7RG9 - chains B and E of the 6 polymer chains in the assembly; structure by electron microscopy, 3.20 A resolution.

== Chain B ==
Protein: Guanine nucleotide-binding protein G(I)/G(S)/G(T) subunit beta-1
Source organism: Homo sapiens
UniProtKB: P62873 (GBB1_HUMAN); residue numbers follow UniProt; this construct covers 2-340
Amino-acid sequence (350 residues; numbered -9 to 340; the number before each row is that of its first residue; numbers below 1 keep their minus sign (Met-9 is residue -9)):
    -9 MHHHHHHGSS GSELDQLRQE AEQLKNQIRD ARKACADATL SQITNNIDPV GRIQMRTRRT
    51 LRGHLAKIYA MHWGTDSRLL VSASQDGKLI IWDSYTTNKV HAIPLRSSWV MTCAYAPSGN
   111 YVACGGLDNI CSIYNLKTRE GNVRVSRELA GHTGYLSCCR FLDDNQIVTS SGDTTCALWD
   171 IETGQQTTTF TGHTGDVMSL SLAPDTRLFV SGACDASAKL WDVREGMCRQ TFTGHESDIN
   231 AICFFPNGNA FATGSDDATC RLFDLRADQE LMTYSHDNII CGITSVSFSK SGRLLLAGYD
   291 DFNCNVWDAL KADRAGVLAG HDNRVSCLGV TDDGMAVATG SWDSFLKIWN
Disordered / not traced: -9 to 1
Construct notes: expression tag (-9 to 1)
UniProt features mapped onto this chain:
  - modified residue: Ser2 (N-acetylserine), His266 (Phosphohistidine)
  - natural variant: Leu30 (L30F: In MRD42; uncertain significance), Arg52 (R52G: In MRD42), Gly64 (G64V: In MRD42), Asp76 (D76E: In MRD42; D76G: In MRD42), Gly77 (G77S: In MRD42), Lys78 (K78R: In MRD42), Ile80 (I80N: In MRD42; I80T: In MRD42), His91 (H91R: In MRD42; uncertain significance), Ala92 (A92T: In MRD42), Pro94 (P94S: In MRD42), Leu95 (L95P: In MRD42), Arg96 (R96L: In MRD42), 5 further natural variant entries in UniProt

== Chain E ==
Protein: Single-chain variable fragment 16
Source organism: Mus musculus
Amino-acid sequence (297 residues; row label = number of the first residue in the row; note: 2 numbers in that range are skipped by the numbering (no residue carries them; nothing is unmodelled there); a row labelled like 121A-121N holds insertion residues (121A, then the next letters in order); numbers below 1 keep their minus sign (Met-37 is residue -37)):
   -37 MLLVNQSHQG FNKEHTSKMV SAIVLYVLLA AAAHSAFADV QLVESGGGLV QPGGSRKLSC
    23 SASGFAFSSF GMHWVRQAPE KGLEWVAYIS SGSGTIYYAD TVKGRFTISR DDPKNTLFLQ
    83 MTSLRSEDTA MYYCVRSIYY YGSSPFDFWG QGTTLTVSS
121A-121N GGGGSGGGGSGGGG
   124 SDIVMTQATS SVPVTPGESV SISCRSSKSL LHSNGNTYLY WFLQRPGQSP QLLIYRMSNL
   184 ASGVPDRFSG SGSGTAFTLT ISRLEAEDVG VYYCMQHLEY PLTFGAGTKL ELKAAAHHHH
   244 HHHH
Disordered / not traced: -37 to 1, 121A-121N, 236-247
Disulfides: Cys22-Cys96, Cys147-Cys217

== How chain B and chain E interact ==
Pairs across the interface (11):
  Asp66(B) with Tyr103(E)
  Arg68(B) with Tyr103(E)
  Leu69(B) with Tyr103(E), hydrophobic
  Asp83(B) with Tyr103(E)
  Val90(B) with Tyr102(E), hydrophobic
  Arg129(B) with Arg98(E)
  Glu130(B) with Phe27(E); Ala28(E), hydrogen bond (backbone-backbone)
  Gly131(B) with Ala28(E); Phe32(E)
  Asn132(B) with Ala28(E)
Also at the interface, not in a pair above, chain B (10 interface residues in all): His91
Also at the interface, not in a pair above, chain E (7 interface residues in all): Gly26

== Summary ==
10 residues of chain B face 7 of chain E across their interface, with 1 hydrogen bond. Its one hydrogen bond,
Glu130(B)-Ala28(E), is backbone to backbone.
Here chain B is Guanine nucleotide-binding protein G(I)/G(S)/G(T) subunit beta-1 (Homo sapiens) and chain E is
Single-chain variable fragment 16 (Mus musculus). Entry 7RG9 (cryo-EM of human Glucagon-like peptide 1
receptor GLP-1R in apo form) was determined by electron microscopy (same publication as 7RA3, 7RBT and 7RGP).
